Entry 5C9F (X-ray diffraction, 2.00 A resolution); this record covers chains A and B of the 4 polymer chains in the assembly.

# Chain A (and B)
Name: ApRick protease
From: Rickettsia conorii
Notes: EC 3.-.-.-; chain B of this document is another copy of the same molecule, construct and numbering; everything in this record applies to it too
UniProt: Q92FY8 (Q92FY8_RICCN); residues 105-231 here = UniProt positions 105-231
Sequence (139 residues; each row starts with the number of its first residue):
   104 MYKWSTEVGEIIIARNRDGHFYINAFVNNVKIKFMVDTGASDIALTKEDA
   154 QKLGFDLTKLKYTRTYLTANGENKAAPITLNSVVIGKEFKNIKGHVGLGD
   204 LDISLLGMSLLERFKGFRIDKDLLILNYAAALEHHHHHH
Unresolved in the structure: 236-242 (chain B: 168-175, 236-242)
Sequence notes: initiating methionine (104); expression tag (232-242)
From the paper describing this entry:
  - catalytic residues: Asp140 (proposed by the authors, not directly observed)
  - conformationally variable residues (loop rearrangement): Thr168 to Lys177, Val199 to Leu204

# How chain A and chain B interact
Pairs across the interface (37; chain A residue first):
  Met104(A) - Ile114(B)  hydrophobic
  Met104(A) - Ile115(B)
  Met104(A) - Ile116(B)  hydrophobic
  Met104(A) - Ile126(B)  hydrophobic
  Met104(A) - Asn127(B)
  Tyr105(A) - Glu113(B)
  Tyr105(A) - Ile114(B)
  Tyr105(A) - Ile115(B)  hydrogen bond (backbone-backbone)
  Lys106(A) - Glu113(B)
  Lys106(A) - Gly189(B)
  Lys106(A) - Tyr231(B)
  Trp107(A) - Gly112(B)
  Trp107(A) - Glu113(B)  hydrogen bond (backbone-backbone)
  Ser108(A) - Glu110(B)  hydrogen bond
  Ser108(A) - Val111(B)
  Ser108(A) - Gly112(B)
  Ser108(A) - Tyr231(B)
  Thr109(A) - Thr109(B)
  Thr109(A) - Glu110(B)
  Thr109(A) - Val111(B)  hydrogen bond (backbone-backbone)
  Glu110(A) - Ser108(B)  hydrogen bond
  Glu110(A) - Thr109(B)
  Val111(A) - Ser108(B)
  Val111(A) - Thr109(B)  hydrogen bond (backbone-backbone)
  Gly112(A) - Trp107(B)
  Gly112(A) - Ser108(B)
  Glu113(A) - Tyr105(B)
  Glu113(A) - Lys106(B)
  Glu113(A) - Trp107(B)  hydrogen bond (backbone-backbone)
  Ile114(A) - Tyr105(B)
  Ile115(A) - Met104(B)
  Ile115(A) - Tyr105(B)  hydrogen bond (backbone-backbone)
  Ile116(A) - Met104(B)  hydrophobic
  Asn127(A) - Met104(B)  hydrogen bond (backbone-side chain)
  Gly189(A) - Lys106(B)
  Tyr231(A) - Lys106(B)  hydrogen bond
  Tyr231(A) - Ser108(B)
Interface residues without a listed pair, chain A (19 interface residues in all): Tyr125, Ile126, Leu235
Interface residues without a listed pair, chain B (18 interface residues in all): Leu235

# Summary
19 residues of chain A face 18 of chain B across their interface; the contacts include 10 hydrogen bonds.
Polar pairs include Ser108(A)-Glu110(B), Asn127(A)-Met104(B) and Tyr231(A)-Lys106(B). From the paper: the
catalytic residue Asp140(A); conformational variability at Thr168(A) and Val199(A).
Both chains are ApRick protease (Rickettsia conorii). Entry 5C9F (Crystal structure of a retropepsin-like
aspartic protease from Rickettsia conorii) was determined by X-ray diffraction (same publication as 5C9B).
